4V93 - chains C0 and C2 of the 180 polymer chains in the assembly; structure by electron microscopy, 8.10 A resolution (very low resolution: no residue pairs are listed; an interface is given only as per-side residue counts).

Chain C0:
Molecule: Hemoglobin linker chain L1
From: Lumbricus terrestris
UniProt: Q9GV76 (Q9GV76_LUMTE); residues -14 to 225 here correspond to UniProt positions 1-240 (UniProt number = residue number + 15)
Amino-acid sequence (240 residues; row label = number of the first residue in the row; numbers below 1 keep their minus sign (Met-14 is residue -14)):
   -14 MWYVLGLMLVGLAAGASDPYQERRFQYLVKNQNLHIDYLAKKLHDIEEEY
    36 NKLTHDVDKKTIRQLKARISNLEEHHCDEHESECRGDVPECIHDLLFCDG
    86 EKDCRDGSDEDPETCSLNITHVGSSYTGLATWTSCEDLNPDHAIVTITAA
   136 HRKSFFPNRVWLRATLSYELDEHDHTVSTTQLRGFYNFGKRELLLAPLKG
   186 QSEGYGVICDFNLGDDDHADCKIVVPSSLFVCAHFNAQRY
Disordered / not traced: -14 to 8
Disulfides: Cys194-Cys206

Chain C2:
Molecule: Extracellular hemoglobin linker L3 subunit
From: Lumbricus terrestris
UniProt: Q2I742 (Q2I742_LUMTE); residues -17 to 222 here correspond to UniProt positions 1-240 (UniProt number = residue number + 18)
Amino-acid sequence (240 residues; numbered -17 to 222; the number before each row is that of its first residue; numbers below 1 keep their minus sign (Met-17 is residue -17)):
   -17 MKSLGLLLAALAVVVTLASADSPPAQSHDEIIDKLIERTNKITTSISHVE
    33 SLLDDRLDPKRIRKAGSLRHRVEELEDPSCDEHEHQCGGDDPQCISKLFV
    83 CDGHNDCRNGEDEKDCTLPTKAGDKFIGDVCFDHCTKRRPEHMTLAFESS
   133 SIAAFFTPIADLHVHIEIESETDEDESEVSMPADGEYSFADHRLTIHPPE
   183 EDGLGLVGEFDGYNFDRFVGHIVHELSEEVCAEFIFHRKK
Disordered / not traced: -17 to 7
Sequence notes: conflict Cys113 (Val131 in Q2I742)

Chain C0 / chain C2 interface:
At this resolution (8 A) residue pairs are not listed: 30 residues of chain C0 and 27 of chain C2 lie at the interface.

Summary:
30 residues of chain C0 and 27 residues of chain C2 are in contact.
Chain C0 is Hemoglobin linker chain L1 and chain C2 is Extracellular hemoglobin linker L3 subunit, both from
Lumbricus terrestris; the structure, Fitted coordinates for Lumbricus terrestris hemoglobin cryo-EM complex
(EMD-2627), was determined by electron microscopy.
